2CVH - chain A; structure by X-ray diffraction, 2.20 A resolution.

Chain A:
Name: DNA repair and recombination protein radB
From: Thermococcus kodakarensis
UniProtKB: P95547 (RADB_PYRKO); numbering as in UniProt (aligned over 1-220)
Chain sequence (220 residues; numbered 1 to 220; the number before each row is that of its first residue):
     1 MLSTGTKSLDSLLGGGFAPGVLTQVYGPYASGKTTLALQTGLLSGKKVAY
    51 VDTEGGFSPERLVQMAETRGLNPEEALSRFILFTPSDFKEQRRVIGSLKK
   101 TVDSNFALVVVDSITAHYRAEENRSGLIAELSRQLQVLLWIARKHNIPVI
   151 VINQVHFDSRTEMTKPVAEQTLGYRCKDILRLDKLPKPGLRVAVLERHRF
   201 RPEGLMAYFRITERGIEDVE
UniProt features mapped onto this chain:
  - binding site (ATP): G27 to T34
What the authors report for this chain:
  - self-association interface (contacts with another copy of this molecule): D52, E60, E74

Summary:
Curated annotation (UniProt) lists 8 ATP-binding residues. The paper reports a self-association interface
involving D52, E60 and E74.
Chain A is DNA repair and recombination protein radB (Thermococcus kodakarensis); the structure, Crystal
structure of the RadB recombinase, was determined by X-ray diffraction (same publication as 2CVF).
